Entry 8CNJ (X-ray diffraction, 1.35 A resolution); this record covers chains A and B.

Chain A (and B):
Protein: GTPase HRas
Source organism: Homo sapiens
Notes: EC 3.6.5.2; fragment: GTPase HRAS N-terminally processed; chain B of this document is another copy of the same molecule, construct and numbering; everything in this record applies to it too
UniProtKB: P01112 (RASH_HUMAN); residues 1-166 here = UniProt positions 1-166
Amino-acid sequence (166 residues; row label = number of the first residue in the row):
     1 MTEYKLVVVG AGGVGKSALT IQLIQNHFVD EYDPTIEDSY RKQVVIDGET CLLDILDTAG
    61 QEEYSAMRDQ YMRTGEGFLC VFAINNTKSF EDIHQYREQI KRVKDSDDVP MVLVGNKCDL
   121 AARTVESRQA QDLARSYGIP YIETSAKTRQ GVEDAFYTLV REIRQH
Metal / ion sites: Mg2+: S17, T35 (together with GDP)
Small-molecule neighbours: beryllium trifluoride / GDP: G10, A11, G12, G13, V14, G15, K16, S17, A18, F28, V29, D30, E31, Y32, D33, P34, T35, T58, A59, G60, Q61, N116, K117, D119, L120, S145, A146, K147
UniProt features mapped onto this chain:
  - region: H166 (Hypervariable region)
  - motif: Y32 to Y40 (Effector region)
  - binding site (GTP): G13 to A18, V29 to T35, A59, G60, N116 to D119, S145 to K147
  - modified residue: M1 (N-acetylmethionine), T2 (N-acetylthreonine), C118 (S-nitrosocysteine)
  - glycosylation: T35 (Microbial infection: O-linked (Glc) threonine)
  - natural variant: G12 (G12A: In CSTLO; G12C: In CSTLO; G12D: In CSTLO; G12E: In CSTLO; G12S: In CSTLO and CMEMS; G12V: In CSTLO, bladder carcinoma and CMEMS), G13 (G13C: In CSTLO; G13D: In CSTLO; G13R: In SFM), Q22 (Q22K: In CMEMS), E37 (E37EE: In CSTLO), T58 (T58I: In CSTLO), Q61 (Q61K: In NMTC2; Q61L: In melanoma), E63 (E63K: In CMEMS), S89 (S89C: Found in a patient with severe fetal hydrops and pleural effusion; uncertain significance), K117 (K117R: In CSTLO), A146 (A146T: In CSTLO; A146V: In CSTLO)
  - mutagenesis: S17 (S17N: Dominant negative. Prevents PLCE1 EGF-induced recruitment to plasma membrane. No effect on subcellular location of isoform 2), N26 (N26G: Loss of interaction with PLCE1; when associated with V-12), V29 (V29A: No effect on interaction with PLCE1; when associated with V-12), Y32 (Y32F: Loss of interaction and recruitment to plasma membrane of PLCE1; when associated with V-12), P34 (P34G: No effect on interaction with PLCE1; when associated with V-12), T35 (T35S: Loss of interaction with PLCE1; when associated with V-12), E37 (E37G: No effect on interaction with PLCE1; when associated with V-12), D38 (D38N: No effect on interaction with PLCE1; when associated with V-12), S39 (S39C: No effect on interaction with PLCE1; when associated with V-12), A59 (A59T: Loss of GTPase activity and creation of an autophosphorylation site), Q61 (Q61I: Moderately increased transformation of cultured cell lines; Q61R: Promotes interaction with SHOC2 and PP1C; Q61V: Strongly increased transformation of cultured cell lines), A83 (A83T: GTP-binding activity reduced by factor of 30), 4 further mutagenesis entries in UniProt
Reported in the primary citation:
  - binding site for beryllium trifluoride: K16, Y32, T35, Q61
  - contacts within the chain: Y32-Q61 (hydrogen bond)
  - conformationally variable residues (helix shift, side-chain flip): Y32, Q61, A66 to T74

Chain A / chain B interface:
Contacting residue pairs - 29 pairs, chain A then chain B:
  I21(A) with Q25(B)
  Q25(A) with I21(B); Q25(B), hydrogen bond; H27(B), hydrogen bond; V29(B); E31(B)
  N26(A) with E31(B)
  H27(A) with H27(B), hydrogen bond
  E31(A) with Q25(B); N26(B), hydrogen bond
  D33(A) with I24(B); K42(B), salt bridge
  I36(A) with R41(B); L52(B), hydrophobic
  E37(A) with R41(B), hydrogen bond (backbone-backbone)
  D38(A) with S39(B); Y40(B); R41(B), hydrogen bond (side chain-backbone); K42(B), salt bridge
  S39(A) with D38(B); S39(B), hydrogen bond
  Y40(A) with Q25(B); D38(B); Y40(B)
  R41(A) with E37(B); D38(B), hydrogen bond (backbone-side chain)
  K42(A) with D33(B)
  Q43(A) with Y64(B), hydrogen bond
  L52(A) with I36(B), hydrophobic
Interface residues without a listed pair, chain A (16 interface residues in all): V29
Interface residues without a listed pair, chain B (18 interface residues in all): Q43

Overview:
Chain A and chain B form an interface of 16 and 18 residues respectively, with 9 hydrogen bonds and 2 salt
bridges. Polar pairs include D33(A)-K42(B), D38(A)-K42(B) and Q25(A)-Q25(B). The paper reports a binding site
for beryllium trifluoride at K16(A), Y32(A) and T35(A) among others; conformational variability at Y32(A),
Q61(A) and A66(A).
Both chains are GTPase HRas (Homo sapiens). Entry 8CNJ (HRas(1-166) in complex with GDP and BeF3-) was
determined by X-ray diffraction, deposited together with 8BWG and 8CNN.
